PDB entry 8TAW | X-ray diffraction, 1.73 A resolution | chain A

Chain A:
Molecule: Cytochrome P450
From: Rhodopseudomonas palustris HaA2
UniProt: Q2IU02 (Q2IU02_RHOP2); residues 0-409 here correspond to UniProt positions 1-410 (UniProt number = residue number + 1)
Amino-acid sequence (410 residues; row label = number of the first residue in the row; numbering starts at 0):
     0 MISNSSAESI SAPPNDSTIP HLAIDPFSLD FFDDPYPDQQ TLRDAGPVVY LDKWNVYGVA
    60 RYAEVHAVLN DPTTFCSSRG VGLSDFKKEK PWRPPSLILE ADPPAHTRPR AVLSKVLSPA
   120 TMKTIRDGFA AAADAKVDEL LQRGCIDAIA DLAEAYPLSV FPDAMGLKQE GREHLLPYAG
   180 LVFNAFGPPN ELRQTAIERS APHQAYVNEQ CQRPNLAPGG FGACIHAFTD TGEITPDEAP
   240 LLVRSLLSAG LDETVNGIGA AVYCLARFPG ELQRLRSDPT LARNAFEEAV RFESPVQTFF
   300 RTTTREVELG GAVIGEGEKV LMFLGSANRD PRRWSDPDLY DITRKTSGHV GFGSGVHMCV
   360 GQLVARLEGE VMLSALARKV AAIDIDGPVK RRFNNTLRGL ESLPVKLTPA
Disordered / not traced: 0-16
Sequence notes: engineered mutation Glu252 (Thr253 in Q2IU02)
Ion coordination: heme Fe near Cys358 (its only coordinating residue here)
Residues lining bound ligands:
  - heme (HEM): Leu68, Val80, Ile97, Leu98, His105, Arg109, Leu112, Leu116, Phe160, Ser244, Leu245, Ala248, Gly249, Glu252, Thr253, Phe285, Val289, Pro294, Val295, Phe298, Arg300, Gly350, Phe351, Gly352, Val355, His356, Cys358, Val359, Gly360, Val363, Ala364
  - 4-(pyridin-2-yl)benzoic acid (PQS): Arg92, Ser95, Ile97, Leu98, Val181, Phe182, Phe185, Arg243, Ser244, Ser247, Ala248, Glu252, Val295, Phe298
Reported in the primary citation:
  - binding site for heme: Glu252
  - conformationally variable residues (side-chain flip): Phe298
  - mutagenesis - T252E: increased binding to 4-(pyridin-2-yl)benzoic acid
  - mutagenesis - T252E: decreased binding to 4-pyridin-3-ylbenzoic acid
  - mutagenesis - T252E: increased binding to 4-t-butylbenzoic acid
  - mutagenesis - T252E: unchanged binding to 4-cyclohexylbenzoic acid
  - mutagenesis - T252E: decreased catalytic activity
  - mutagenesis - T252E: abolished catalytic activity on NADH/O2
  - mutagenesis - T252E: increased catalytic activity on hydrogen peroxide

In short:
Ligands of chain A: heme and 4-(pyridin-2-yl)benzoic acid. The paper reports a binding site for heme at
Glu252; T252E increases binding to 4-(pyridin-2-yl)benzoic acid.
Chain A is Cytochrome P450 (Rhodopseudomonas palustris HaA2); the structure, The crystal structure of T252E
CYP199A4 bound to 4-(pyridin-2-yl)benzoic acid, was determined by X-ray diffraction together with 8TAY and
8TNK from the same study.
